Entry 4ZSO (X-ray diffraction, 2.50 A resolution); this record covers chains A and B of the 3 polymer chains in the assembly.

== Chain A ==
Molecule: Antibody Light Chain
Source organism: Homo sapiens
Notes: antibody fragment or engineered binder
Sequence (214 residues; each row starts with the number of its first residue; numbering starts at 0):
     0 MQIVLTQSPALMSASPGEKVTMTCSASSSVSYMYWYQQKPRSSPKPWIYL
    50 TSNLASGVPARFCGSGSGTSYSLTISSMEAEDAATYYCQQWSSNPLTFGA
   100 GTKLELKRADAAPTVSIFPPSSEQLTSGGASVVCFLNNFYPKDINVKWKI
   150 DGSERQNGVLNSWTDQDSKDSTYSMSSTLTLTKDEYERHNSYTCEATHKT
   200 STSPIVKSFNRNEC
Disulfides: Cys-23/Cys-87, Cys-133/Cys-193

== Chain B ==
Molecule: Antibody Heavy Chain
Source organism: Homo sapiens
Notes: antibody fragment or engineered binder
Sequence (219 residues; each row starts with the number of its first residue; numbering starts at 0):
     0 MQVQLQQPGAELVKPGASVKMSCKASGYTFTSYNMHWVKQTPGQGLEWIG
    50 AIYPGNGDTSYNQKFKGKATLTADKSSSTAYMQLSSLTSEDSAVYYCARE
   100 GLGALLRDLYYWGQGTSVTVSSAKTTAPSVYPLAPVCGDTTGSSVTLGCL
   150 VKGYFPEPVTLTWNSGSLSSGVHTFPAVLQSDLYTLSSSVTVTSSTWPSQ
   200 SITCNVAHPASSTKVDKKI
Unresolved in the structure: 0
Disulfides: Cys-22/Cys-96, Cys-148/Cys-203

== Interface between chain A and chain B ==
Pairs across the interface - 74 pairs, chain A then chain B:
  Tyr-33(A) with Leu-105(B); Asp-107(B)
  Tyr-35(A) with Asp-107(B), hydrogen bond; Leu-108(B), hydrogen bond (side chain-backbone); Trp-111(B)
  Gln-37(A) with Gln-39(B); Tyr-95(B), hydrogen bond
  Ser-41(A) with Tyr-95(B)
  Ser-42(A) with Tyr-95(B); Trp-111(B); Gly-112(B), hydrogen bond (side chain-backbone); Gln-113(B), hydrogen bond
  Pro-43(A) with Tyr-95(B); Trp-111(B)
  Pro-45(A) with Asp-107(B); Tyr-109(B)
  Tyr-48(A) with Ala-103(B); Leu-104(B), hydrophobic; Asp-107(B)
  Leu-49(A) with Ala-103(B)
  Ala-54(A) with Tyr-109(B)
  Ser-55(A) with Tyr-109(B)
  Tyr-86(A) with Gln-39(B); Leu-45(B), hydrophobic
  Gln-88(A) with Arg-106(B), hydrogen bond (side chain-backbone)
  Trp-90(A) with His-35(B); Glu-99(B); Arg-106(B), hydrogen bond (backbone-side chain)
  Asn-93(A) with Ser-59(B)
  Pro-94(A) with Trp-47(B), hydrophobic
  Leu-95(A) with Trp-47(B)
  Phe-97(A) with Leu-45(B)
  Ser-115(A) with Thr-145(B)
  Phe-117(A) with Leu-132(B); Ala-133(B); Pro-134(B); Thr-145(B)
  Pro-118(A) with Ala-133(B); Val-135(B), hydrophobic
  Ser-120(A) with Tyr-130(B); Pro-131(B)
  Glu-122(A) with Val-129(B); Tyr-130(B); Lys-216(B), salt bridge
  Gln-123(A) with Tyr-130(B); Lys-151(B)
  Ser-130(A) with Leu-149(B); Lys-151(B)
  Val-132(A) with Leu-132(B), hydrophobic
  Phe-134(A) with Leu-132(B), hydrophobic; Phe-174(B), hydrophobic; Ser-186(B); Ser-187(B); Ser-188(B)
  Asn-136(A) with His-172(B); Phe-174(B); Ser-188(B), hydrogen bond
  Asn-137(A) with His-172(B)
  Leu-159(A) with Gln-179(B)
  Asn-160(A) with Val-177(B)
  Ser-161(A) with Phe-174(B); Pro-175(B), hydrogen bond (side chain-backbone); Val-177(B)
  Trp-162(A) with Pro-175(B)
  Thr-163(A) with Phe-174(B)
  Ser-173(A) with His-172(B), hydrogen bond; Phe-174(B)
  Met-174(A) with Phe-174(B)
  Ser-175(A) with Phe-174(B); Ser-186(B), hydrogen bond
  Thr-179(A) with Gln-179(B), hydrogen bond
  Phe-208(A) with Val-135(B), hydrophobic
  Cys-213(A) with Val-135(B), hydrogen bond (side chain-backbone); Cys-136(B), disulfide
Other interface residues (no listed pair), chain A (42 interface residues in all): Ile-47, Ser-126
Other interface residues (no listed pair), chain B (45 interface residues in all): Val-37, Gly-44, Glu-46, Asn-61, Leu-146, Gly-147, Thr-173, Leu-178
Disulfides between the chains: Cys-213(A)/Cys-136(B)

== In short ==
Chain A and chain B form an interface of 42 and 45 residues respectively, with 1 disulfide bond, 13 hydrogen
bonds and 1 salt bridge. Polar contacts include Glu-122(A)/Lys-216(B), Tyr-35(A)/Asp-107(B) and
Tyr-35(A)/Leu-108(B).
Chain A is Antibody Light Chain and chain B is Antibody Heavy Chain, both from Homo sapiens; the structure,
Crystal structure of a complex between B7-H6, a tumor cell ligand for natural cytotoxicity receptor NKp30 ...,
was determined by X-ray diffraction.
